Entry 8SY7 (electron microscopy, 2.65 A resolution); this record covers chains I and R of the 8 polymer chains in the assembly.

Chain I:
Protein: DNA-directed RNA polymerase subunit beta
From: Escherichia coli
Notes: EC 2.7.7.6
Reference sequence: P0A8V2 (RPOB_ECOLI); numbering as in UniProt (aligned over 1-1342)
Chain sequence (1342 residues; row label = number of the first residue in the row):
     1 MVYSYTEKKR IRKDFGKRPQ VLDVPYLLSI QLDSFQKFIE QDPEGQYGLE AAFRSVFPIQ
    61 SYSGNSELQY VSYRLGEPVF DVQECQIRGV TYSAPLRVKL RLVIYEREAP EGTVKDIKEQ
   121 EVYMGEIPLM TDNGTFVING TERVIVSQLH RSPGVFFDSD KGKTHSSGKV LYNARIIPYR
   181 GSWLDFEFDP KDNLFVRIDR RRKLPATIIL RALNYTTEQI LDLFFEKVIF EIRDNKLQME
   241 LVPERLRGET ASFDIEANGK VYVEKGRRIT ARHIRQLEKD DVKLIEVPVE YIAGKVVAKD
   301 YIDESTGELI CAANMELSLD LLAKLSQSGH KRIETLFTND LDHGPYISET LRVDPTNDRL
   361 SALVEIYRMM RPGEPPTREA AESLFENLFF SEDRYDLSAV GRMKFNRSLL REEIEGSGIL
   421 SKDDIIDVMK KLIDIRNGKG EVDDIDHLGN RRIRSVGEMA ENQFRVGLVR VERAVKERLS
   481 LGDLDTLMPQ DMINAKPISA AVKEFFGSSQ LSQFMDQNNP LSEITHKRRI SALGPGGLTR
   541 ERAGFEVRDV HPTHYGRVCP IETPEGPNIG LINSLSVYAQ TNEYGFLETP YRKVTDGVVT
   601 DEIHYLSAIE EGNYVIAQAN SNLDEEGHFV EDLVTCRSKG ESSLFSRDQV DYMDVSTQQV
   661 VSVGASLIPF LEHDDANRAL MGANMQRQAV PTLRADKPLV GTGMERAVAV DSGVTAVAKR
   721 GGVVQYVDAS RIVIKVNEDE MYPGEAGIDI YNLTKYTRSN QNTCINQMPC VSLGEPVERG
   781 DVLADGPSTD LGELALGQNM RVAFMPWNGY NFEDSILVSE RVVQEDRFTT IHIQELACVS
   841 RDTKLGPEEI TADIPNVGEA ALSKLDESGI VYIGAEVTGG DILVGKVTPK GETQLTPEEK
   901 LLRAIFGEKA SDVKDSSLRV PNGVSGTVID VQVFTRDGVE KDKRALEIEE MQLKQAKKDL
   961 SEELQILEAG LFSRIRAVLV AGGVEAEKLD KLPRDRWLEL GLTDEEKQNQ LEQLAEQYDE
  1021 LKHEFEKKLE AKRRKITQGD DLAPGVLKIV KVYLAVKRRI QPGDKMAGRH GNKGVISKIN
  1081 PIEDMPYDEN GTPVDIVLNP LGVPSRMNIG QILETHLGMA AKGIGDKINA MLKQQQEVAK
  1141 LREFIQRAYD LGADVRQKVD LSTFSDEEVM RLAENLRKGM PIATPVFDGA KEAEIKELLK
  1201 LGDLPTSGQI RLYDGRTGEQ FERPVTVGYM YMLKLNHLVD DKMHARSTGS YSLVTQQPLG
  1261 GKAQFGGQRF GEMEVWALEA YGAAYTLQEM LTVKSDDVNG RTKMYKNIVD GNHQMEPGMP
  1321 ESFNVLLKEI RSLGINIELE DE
Unresolved in the structure: 227-336, 890-912, 978-1016
UniProt features mapped onto this chain:
  - modified residue (N6-acetyllysine): Lys-1022, Lys-1200
Small-molecule neighbours: X0O ([[(2R,3S,4R,5S)-5-(4-azanyl-1-methyl-2-oxidanylidene-pyrimidin-5-yl)-3,4-bis(oxidanyl)oxolan-2-yl]methoxy-oxidanyl-phosphoryl] phosphono hydrogen phosphate): Arg-678, Met-681, Asp-814, Lys-1073, Arg-1106
What the authors report for this chain:
  - binding site for X0O: Arg-678, Arg-1106

Chain R:
Molecule: 9-nt RNA strand
Sequence (9 nucleotides; each row starts with the number of its first residue):
     1 AUCGAGAGG

How chain I and chain R interact:
Pairs across the interface (12; chain I residue first):
  Gln-510(I) with G4(R), sugar contact; A5(R), phosphate contact
  Gln-513(I) with A5(R), sugar contact
  Arg-540(I) with A5(R), salt bridge to the phosphate; G6(R), salt bridge to the phosphate
  Gln-688(I) with A7(R), hydrogen bond to the phosphate; G8(R), hydrogen bond to the phosphate
  Lys-1065(I) with G8(R), hydrogen bond to the phosphate; G9(R), salt bridge to the phosphate
  Lys-1073(I) with G9(R), salt bridge to the phosphate
  His-1237(I) with A7(R), sugar contact; G8(R), sugar contact
Other interface residues (no listed pair), chain I (9 interface residues in all): Asn-568, Arg-687

In short:
9 residues of chain I and 6 residues of chain R are in contact, with 3 hydrogen bonds and 4 salt bridges.
Among the polar pairs are Gln-688(I)/A7(R), Gln-688(I)/G8(R) and Lys-1065(I)/G8(R). Chain I binds compound
X0O. The paper reports a binding site for X0O at Arg-678(I) and Arg-1106(I).
Here chain I is DNA-directed RNA polymerase subunit beta (Escherichia coli) and chain R is a 9-nt RNA strand.
Entry 8SY7 (E. coli DNA-directed RNA polymerase transcription elongation complex bound the unnatural dB-STP
base pair in the ...) was determined by electron microscopy (same publication as 8SY5 and 8SY6).
